Entry 2RF7 (X-ray diffraction, 2.04 A resolution); this record covers chains A and B.

Chain A (and B):
Molecule: Cytochrome c-552
From: Escherichia coli K12
Notes: EC 1.7.2.2; chain B of this document is another copy of the same molecule, construct and numbering; everything in this record applies to it too
UniProt: P0ABK9 (NRFA_ECOLI); residue numbers follow UniProt; this construct covers 37-477
Chain sequence (441 residues; each row starts with the number of its first residue):
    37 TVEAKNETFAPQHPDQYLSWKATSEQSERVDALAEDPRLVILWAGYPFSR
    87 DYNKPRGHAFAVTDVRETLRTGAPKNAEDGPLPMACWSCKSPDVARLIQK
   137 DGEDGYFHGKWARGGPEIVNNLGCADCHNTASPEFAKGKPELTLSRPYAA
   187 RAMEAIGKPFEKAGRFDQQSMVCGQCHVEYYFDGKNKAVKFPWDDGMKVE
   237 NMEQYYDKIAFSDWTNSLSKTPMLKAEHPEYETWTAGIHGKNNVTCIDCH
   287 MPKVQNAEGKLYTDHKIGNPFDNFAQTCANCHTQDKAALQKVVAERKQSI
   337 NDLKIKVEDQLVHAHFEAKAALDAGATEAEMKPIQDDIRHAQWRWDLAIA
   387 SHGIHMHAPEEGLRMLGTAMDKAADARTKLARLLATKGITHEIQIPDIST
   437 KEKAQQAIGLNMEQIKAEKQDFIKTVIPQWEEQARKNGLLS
Sequence notes: engineered mutation Glu263 (Gln in P0ABK9)
UniProt features mapped onto this chain:
  - binding site (heme c): His94, Cys122, Cys125, Lys126, Cys160, Cys163, His164, Cys209, Cys212, His213, His275, Cys282, Cys285, His286, His301, Cys314, Cys317, His318, His393
  - binding site (Ca(2+)): Glu215, Tyr216, Lys261
  - binding site (substrate): Tyr216, His264
  - mutagenesis: Lys126 (K126H/I/L: Almost complete loss of nitrite reductase activity)
Ion coordination: Ca2+ site 1: Pro91 (together with heme c); heme c Fe (5 sites), coordinated by His94, Lys126, His164, His213, His275, His286, His301, His318, His393; Ca2+ site 2: Glu215, Tyr216, Lys261, Glu263
Small-molecule neighbours:
  - heme c (HEC), molecule 1: Phe45, His49, Gln52, Tyr53, Trp56, His94, Leu158, Gly159, Cys160, Cys163, His164, Phe171, Gly174, Lys175, Pro176, Leu178, Arg201, Gln205, Val208, Ile283, Met287, Lys289, Tyr298, Thr299, His301, Ile303
  - heme c (HEC), molecule 2: Gln62, Lys90, Pro91, Arg92, Gly93, His94, Phe96, Ala97, Asp100, Cys125, Lys126, Leu158, Asp162, Cys163, Arg182, Val208, Cys209, Gln211, Cys212, His213, Cys282, Ile283, His286, Met287, Ile303, Gly304
  - heme c (HEC), molecule 3: Tyr88, Asn89, Lys90, Pro91, Asp100, Val101, Thr104, Arg106, Thr107, Leu118, Ala121, Cys122, Cys125, Lys126, Gln211, Cys212, His213, Val214, Tyr216, Phe218, Val225, Phe227, His264, Ala386, His388
  - heme c (HEC), molecule 4: Pro91, Cys209, His213, Glu266, Tyr267, Trp270, His275, Val280, Thr281, Cys282, Cys285, His286, Asn305, Pro306, Phe307, Val329, Lys333, His388, Gly389, His391, Met392, His393
  - heme c (HEC), molecule 5: Ile274, His275, Asn278, Val280, Asp284, Cys285, Pro306, Phe307, Thr313, Cys314, Cys317, His318, Leu325, Val328, Val329, Arg332, Met392, Pro395
  - heme c (HEC), molecule 6: Ile274, His318, Gln320

How chain A and chain B interact:
Contacting residue pairs - 43 pairs, chain A then chain B:
  Ile274(A) - Arg332(B)
  Lys277(A) - Glu331(B)  salt bridge
  Asn278(A) - Gln320(B)
  Gln320(A) - Asn278(B)
  Val328(A) - Ile274(B)  hydrophobic
  Glu331(A) - Lys277(B)  salt bridge
  Arg332(A) - Glu396(B)
  Ser335(A) - Arg400(B)
  Leu339(A) - Gly403(B)
  Leu339(A) - Thr404(B)
  Lys342(A) - Asp407(B)
  Gln346(A) - Asp407(B)
  Gln346(A) - Ala410(B)
  Gln346(A) - Asp411(B)
  Glu396(A) - Leu399(B)
  Leu399(A) - Glu396(B)
  Arg400(A) - Ser335(B)
  Gly403(A) - Leu339(B)
  Gly403(A) - Met406(B)
  Thr404(A) - Leu339(B)
  Met406(A) - Gly403(B)
  Met406(A) - Met406(B)  hydrophobic
  Met406(A) - Asp407(B)
  Asp407(A) - Lys342(B)
  Asp407(A) - Gln346(B)
  Asp407(A) - Met406(B)
  Ala410(A) - Gln346(B)
  Ala410(A) - Ala410(B)  hydrophobic
  Asp411(A) - Gln346(B)
  Arg413(A) - Thr414(B)
  Thr414(A) - Arg413(B)
  Thr414(A) - Thr414(B)
  Ala417(A) - Ala417(B)  hydrophobic
  Arg418(A) - Thr426(B)
  Arg418(A) - His427(B)
  Arg418(A) - Glu428(B)
  Ala421(A) - Ala421(B)  hydrophobic
  Ala421(A) - Thr426(B)
  Thr426(A) - Arg418(B)
  Thr426(A) - Ala421(B)
  Thr426(A) - Thr422(B)
  His427(A) - Arg418(B)
  Glu428(A) - Arg418(B)  salt bridge
Other interface residues (no listed pair), chain A (30 interface residues in all): Asp338, Thr422
Other interface residues (no listed pair), chain B (30 interface residues in all): Val328, Asp338

Overview:
The chain A/chain B interface involves 30 residues from each chain; the contacts include 3 salt bridges. Polar
contacts include Lys277(A)-Glu331(B) and Glu428(A)-Arg418(B). Ligands of chain A: 6 copies of heme c.
Chain A and chain B are both Cytochrome c-552 (Escherichia coli K12); the structure, Crystal structure of the
escherichia coli nrfa mutant Q263E, was determined by X-ray diffraction.
